PDB entry 1RTD | X-ray diffraction, 3.20 A resolution | chains F and A of the 4 polymer chains in the assembly

Chain F:
Molecule: DNA primer for reverse transcriptase
Notes: fragment: primer; engineered mutation(s): C2-THIOL TETHER AT TEMPLATE GUANINE 11
Sequence (21 nucleotides; row label = number of the first residue in the row):
     2 CAGTCCCTGT TCGAGCGCCG G

Chain A:
Molecule: Protein (REVERSE transcriptase)
Organism: Human immunodeficiency virus 1
Notes: EC 2.7.7.49; fragment: p61
Reference sequence: P03366 (POL_HV1B1); residues 1-554 here correspond to UniProt positions 168-721 (UniProt number = residue number + 167)
Chain sequence (554 residues; each row starts with the number of its first residue):
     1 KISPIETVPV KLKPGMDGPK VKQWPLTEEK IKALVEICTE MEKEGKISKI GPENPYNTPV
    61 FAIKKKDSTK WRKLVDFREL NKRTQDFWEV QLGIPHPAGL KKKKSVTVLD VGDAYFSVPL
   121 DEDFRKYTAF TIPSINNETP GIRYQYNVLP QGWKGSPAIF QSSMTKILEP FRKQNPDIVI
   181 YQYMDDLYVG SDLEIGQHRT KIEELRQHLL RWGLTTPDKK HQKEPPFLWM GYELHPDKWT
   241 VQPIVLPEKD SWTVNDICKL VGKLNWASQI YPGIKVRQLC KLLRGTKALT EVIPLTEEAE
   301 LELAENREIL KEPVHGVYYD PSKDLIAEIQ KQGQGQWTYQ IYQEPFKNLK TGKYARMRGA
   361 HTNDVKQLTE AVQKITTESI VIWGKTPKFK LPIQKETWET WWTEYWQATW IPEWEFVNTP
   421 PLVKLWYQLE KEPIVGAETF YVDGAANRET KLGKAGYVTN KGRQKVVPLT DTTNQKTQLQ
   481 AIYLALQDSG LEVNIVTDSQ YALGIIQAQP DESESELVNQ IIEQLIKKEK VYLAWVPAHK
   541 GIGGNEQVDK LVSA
Construct notes: engineered mutation Lys1 (Pro168 in P03366), Cys258 (Gln425 in P03366), Gln478 (Glu645 in P03366); conflict Arg172 (Lys339 in P03366), Asp471 (Asn638 in P03366), Glu512 (Lys629 in P03366)
Metal / ion sites: Mg2+ site 1: Asp110, Val111, Asp185 (together with dTTP); Mg2+ site 2: Asp110, Asp185 (together with dTTP); Mg2+ site 3: Asp443, Asp549; Mg2+ site 4 near Asp549 (its only coordinating residue here)
Ligand contacts: dTTP (TTP): Lys65, Arg72, Asp110, Val111, Gly112, Asp113, Ala114, Tyr115, Gln151, Met184, Asp185

Interface between chain F and chain A:
Residue-residue contacts (31; chain F residue first):
  DC6(F) - Arg448(A)  hydrogen bond to the base
  DC7(F) - Lys451(A)  phosphate contact
  DC8(F) - Lys451(A)  salt bridge to the phosphate
  DC8(F) - Thr473(A)  hydrogen bond to the phosphate
  DC8(F) - Gln475(A)  hydrogen bond to the base
  DT9(F) - Thr473(A)  hydrogen bond to the phosphate
  DT9(F) - Gln475(A)  sugar contact
  DT9(F) - Lys476(A)  phosphate contact
  DT9(F) - Tyr501(A)  hydrogen bond to the phosphate
  DG10(F) - Ala360(A)  phosphate contact
  DG10(F) - His361(A)  salt bridge to the phosphate
  DG10(F) - Tyr501(A)  hydrogen bond to the phosphate
  DG10(F) - Ile505(A)  phosphate contact
  DT11(F) - Gly359(A)  phosphate contact
  DC17(F) - Cys258(A)  base contact
  DC17(F) - Leu289(A)  sugar contact
  DG18(F) - Cys258(A)  sugar contact
  DG18(F) - Lys259(A)  phosphate contact
  DC19(F) - Lys259(A)  phosphate contact
  DC19(F) - Gly262(A)  sugar contact
  DC19(F) - Lys263(A)  phosphate contact
  DC20(F) - Trp266(A)  sugar contact
  DG21(F) - Tyr183(A)  hydrogen bond to the base
  DG21(F) - Met230(A)  sugar contact
  DG21(F) - Gly231(A)  phosphate contact
  DG22(F) - Tyr115(A)  base contact
  DG22(F) - Tyr183(A)  sugar contact
  DG22(F) - Met184(A)  base contact
  DG22(F) - Asp185(A)  sugar contact
  DG22(F) - Asp186(A)  phosphate contact
  DG22(F) - Met230(A)  phosphate contact
Also at the interface, not in a pair above, chain A (27 interface residues in all): Lys66, Ile94, Pro157, Asn255

In short:
12 residues of chain F face 27 of chain A across their interface; the contacts include 7 hydrogen bonds and 2
salt bridges. Polar pairs include DC6(F)-Arg448(A), DC8(F)-Gln475(A) and DG21(F)-Tyr183(A). Bound to chain A:
dTTP. Asp110(A), Val111(A) and Asp185(A) form the Mg2+ site 1.
Here chain F is DNA primer for reverse transcriptase and chain A is Protein (REVERSE transcriptase) (Human
immunodeficiency virus 1). Entry 1RTD (Structure of a catalytic complex of HIV-1 reverse transcriptase:
implications for nucleoside analog drug resistance) was determined by X-ray diffraction.
